3AYW - chains G and I of the 10 polymer chains in the assembly; structure by X-ray diffraction, 2.90 A resolution.

# Chain G
Name: Histone H2A type 1-B/E
Organism: Homo sapiens
Reference sequence: P04908 (H2A1B_HUMAN); residues 0-129 here correspond to UniProt positions 1-130 (UniProt number = residue number + 1)
Amino-acid sequence (133 residues; numbered -3 to 129; the number before each row is that of its first residue; numbers below 1 keep their minus sign (Gly-3 is residue -3)):
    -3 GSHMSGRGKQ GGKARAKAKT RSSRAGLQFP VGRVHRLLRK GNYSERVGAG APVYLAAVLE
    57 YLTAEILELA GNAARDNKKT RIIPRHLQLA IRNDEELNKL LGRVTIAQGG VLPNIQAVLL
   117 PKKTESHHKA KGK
Disordered / not traced: -3 to 15, 119-129
Differences from the reference sequence: expression tag (-3 to -1)
Curated features (UniProtKB/Swiss-Prot):
  - modified residue: Ser1 (N-acetylserine), Arg3 (Citrulline), Lys5 (N6-(2-hydroxyisobutyryl)lysine), Lys9 (N6-(2-hydroxyisobutyryl)lysine), Lys13 (N6-(beta-hydroxybutyryl)lysine), Lys36 (N6-(2-hydroxyisobutyryl)lysine), Lys74 (N6-(2-hydroxyisobutyryl)lysine), Lys75 (N6-(2-hydroxyisobutyryl)lysine), Lys95 (N6-(2-hydroxyisobutyryl)lysine), Gln104 (N5-methylglutamine), Lys118 (N6-(2-hydroxyisobutyryl)lysine), Lys119 (N6-crotonyllysine), Thr120 (Phosphothreonine), Lys125 (N6-crotonyllysine)
  - cross-link (Glycyl lysine isopeptide (Lys-Gly)): Lys13 (interchain with G-Cter in ubiquitin), Lys15 (interchain with G-Cter in ubiquitin), Lys119 (interchain with G-Cter in ubiquitin)

# Chain I
Molecule: 146-nt DNA strand
Sequence (146 nucleotides; each row starts with the number of its first residue):
     1 ATCAATATCC ACCTGCAGAT TCTACCAAAA GTGTATTTGG AAACTGCTCC ATCAAAAGGC
    61 ATGTTCAGCT GAATTCAGCT GAACATGCCT TTTGATGGAG CAGTTTCCAA ATACACTTTT
   121 GGTAGAATCT GCAGGTGGAT ATTGAT
Disordered / not traced: 146
Bound ions: Mn2+ site 1 near DG68 (its only coordinating residue here); Mn2+ site 2 near DG78 (its only coordinating residue here); Mn2+ site 3 near DG100 (its only coordinating residue here); Mn2+ site 4 near DG121 (its only coordinating residue here)

# Chain G / chain I interface
Pairs across the interface (14; chain G residue first):
  Arg29(G) with DG121(I), hydrogen bond to the phosphate; DG122(I), salt bridge to the phosphate
  Arg42(G) with DA111(I), hydrogen bond to the sugar; DT112(I), sugar contact
  Val43(G) with DA111(I), sugar contact; DT112(I), hydrogen bond to the phosphate
  Gly44(G) with DA111(I), phosphate contact
  Ala45(G) with DA111(I), hydrogen bond to the phosphate
  Lys75(G) with DG131(I), phosphate contact; DC132(I), salt bridge to the phosphate
  Thr76(G) with DT130(I), sugar contact; DG131(I), hydrogen bond to the phosphate
  Arg77(G) with DT130(I), phosphate contact; DG131(I), hydrogen bond to the phosphate
Other interface residues (no listed pair), chain G (10 interface residues in all): Arg35, Glu41

# Overview
10 residues of chain G and 7 residues of chain I are in contact; the contacts include 6 hydrogen bonds and 2
salt bridges. Polar pairs include Arg42(G)-DA111(I), Arg29(G)-DG121(I) and Val43(G)-DT112(I).
Here chain G is Histone H2A type 1-B/E (Homo sapiens) and chain I is a 146-nt DNA strand. Entry 3AYW (Crystal
Structure of Human Nucleosome Core Particle Containing H3K56Q mutation) was determined by X-ray diffraction,
deposited together with 3AZE, 3AZF, 3AZG, 3AZH, 3AZJ, 3AZK and 3 further entries.
